7SZZ - chains B and C of the 4 polymer chains in the assembly; structure by electron microscopy, 3.90 A resolution.

# Chain B (and C)
Molecule: Phenol-soluble modulin PSM-alpha-3
Notes: chain C of this document is another copy of the same molecule, construct and numbering; everything in this record applies to it too
Reference sequence: H9BRQ7 (H9BRQ7_STAAU); numbering as in UniProt (aligned over 1-22)
Amino-acid sequence (22 residues; row label = number of the first residue in the row):
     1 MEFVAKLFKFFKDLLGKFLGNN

# Chain B / chain C interface
Contacting residue pairs (8; chain B residue first):
  Val4(B) - Phe18(C)  hydrophobic
  Phe8(B) - Leu15(C)  hydrophobic
  Phe11(B) - Phe10(C)  hydrophobic
  Phe11(B) - Phe11(C)  hydrophobic
  Phe11(B) - Leu14(C)  hydrophobic
  Phe11(B) - Leu15(C)  hydrophobic
  Leu14(B) - Phe11(C)  hydrophobic
  Phe18(B) - Leu7(C)  hydrophobic
Also at the interface, not in a pair above, chain B (8 interface residues in all): Leu7, Leu15, Leu19
Also at the interface, not in a pair above, chain C (8 interface residues in all): Phe3, Val4

# Overview
Chain B and chain C each contribute 8 residues to their interface.
Chain B and chain C are both Phenol-soluble modulin PSM-alpha-3; the structure, Structure of the smaller
diameter PSMalpha3 nanotubes, was determined by electron microscopy, deposited together with 7T0X and 7T8U.
